2OST - chains A and C of the 6 polymer chains in the assembly; structure by X-ray diffraction, 3.10 A resolution.

== Chain A (and C) ==
Name: Putative endonuclease
Organism: Synechocystis sp
Notes: chain C of this document is another copy of the same molecule, construct and numbering; everything in this record applies to it too
UniProt: Q57253 (Q57253_SYNY3); residue numbers follow UniProt; this construct covers 2-150
Amino-acid sequence (151 residues; numbered 0 to 150; the number before each row is that of its first residue; numbering starts at 0):
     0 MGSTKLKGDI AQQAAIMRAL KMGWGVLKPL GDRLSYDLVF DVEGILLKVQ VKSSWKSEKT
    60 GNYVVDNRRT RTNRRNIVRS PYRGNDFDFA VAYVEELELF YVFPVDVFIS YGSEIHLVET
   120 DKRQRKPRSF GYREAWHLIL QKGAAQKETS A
Disordered / not traced: 148-150 (chain C: 71-82, 150)
Differences from the reference sequence: initiating methionine (0); cloning artifact (1); engineered mutation Gln11 (Glu in Q57253), Met16 (Leu in Q57253), Met21 (Leu in Q57253), Lys55 (Phe in Q57253)
Metal / ion sites: Ca2+: Asp36, Gln49, Val50 (shared with 1 residue of chain Y)

== Chain A / chain C interface ==
Pairs across the interface - 32 pairs, chain A then chain C:
  Ile15(A) - Leu29(C)  hydrophobic
  Leu19(A) - Arg32(C)
  Trp23(A) - Arg32(C)  hydrogen bond (backbone-side chain)
  Val25(A) - Pro28(C)
  Val25(A) - Leu29(C)  hydrogen bond (backbone-backbone)
  Leu26(A) - Lys27(C)
  Leu26(A) - Pro28(C)  hydrophobic
  Leu26(A) - Tyr35(C)  hydrophobic
  Leu26(A) - Val38(C)  hydrophobic
  Lys27(A) - Leu26(C)
  Lys27(A) - Lys27(C)  hydrogen bond (backbone-backbone)
  Pro28(A) - Val25(C)
  Pro28(A) - Leu26(C)  hydrophobic
  Leu29(A) - Gly24(C)
  Leu29(A) - Val25(C)  hydrogen bond (backbone-backbone)
  Arg32(A) - Gly22(C)
  Arg32(A) - Trp23(C)  hydrogen bond (side chain-backbone)
  Arg32(A) - Gly24(C)
  Tyr35(A) - Leu26(C)
  Tyr35(A) - Asp40(C)  hydrogen bond
  Tyr35(A) - Leu45(C)
  Val38(A) - Leu26(C)  hydrophobic
  Val38(A) - Leu45(C)  hydrophobic
  Asp40(A) - Leu33(C)
  Asp40(A) - Tyr35(C)  hydrogen bond
  Gly43(A) - Lys47(C)  hydrogen bond (backbone-side chain)
  Leu45(A) - Tyr35(C)
  Leu45(A) - Leu45(C)  hydrophobic
  Leu45(A) - Lys47(C)
  Lys47(A) - Asp40(C)  salt bridge
  Lys47(A) - Gly43(C)  hydrogen bond (side chain-backbone)
  Lys47(A) - Leu45(C)
Other interface residues (no listed pair), chain A (17 interface residues in all): Gly24, Leu33
Other interface residues (no listed pair), chain C (17 interface residues in all): Leu19

== In short ==
Chain A and chain C each contribute 17 residues to their interface; the contacts include 9 hydrogen bonds and
1 salt bridge. Polar contacts include Lys47(A)-Asp40(C), Trp23(A)-Arg32(C) and Tyr35(A)-Asp40(C). Asp36(A),
Gln49(A) and Val50(A) form the Ca2+ site.
Chain A and chain C are both Putative endonuclease (Synechocystis sp); the structure, The structure of a
bacterial homing endonuclease : I-Ssp6803I, was determined by X-ray diffraction.
